PDB entry 7ZWC | electron microscopy, 3.20 A resolution | chains M and T of the 10 polymer chains in the assembly

[Chain M]
Protein: Transcription initiation factor IIB
From: Homo sapiens
Notes: EC 2.3.1.48
UniProtKB: Q00403 (TF2B_HUMAN); numbering as in UniProt (aligned over 1-316)
Amino-acid sequence (316 residues; numbered 1 to 316; the number before each row is that of its first residue):
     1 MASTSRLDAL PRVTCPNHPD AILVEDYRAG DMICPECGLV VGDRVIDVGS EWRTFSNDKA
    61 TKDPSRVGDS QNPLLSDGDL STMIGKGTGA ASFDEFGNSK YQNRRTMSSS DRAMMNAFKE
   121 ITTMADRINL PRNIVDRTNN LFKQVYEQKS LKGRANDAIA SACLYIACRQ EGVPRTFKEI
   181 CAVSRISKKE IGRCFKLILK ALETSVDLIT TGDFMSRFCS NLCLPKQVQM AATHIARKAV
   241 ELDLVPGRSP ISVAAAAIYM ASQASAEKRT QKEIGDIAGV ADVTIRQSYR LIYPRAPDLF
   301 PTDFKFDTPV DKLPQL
Not modelled in the structure: 1-113, 315-316
UniProt features mapped onto this chain:
  - zinc finger: Pro11 to Gly42 (TFIIB-type)
  - region (Core promoter DNA-binding): Lys189 to Arg193, Ser249 to Ser252, Val283 to Arg286
  - binding site (Zn(2+)): Cys15, His18, Cys34, Cys37
  - binding site (DNA): Arg53, Thr61, Lys152, Arg154, Lys189, Lys196, Arg248, Lys272, Ala281, Thr284, Arg286, Arg290
  - modified residue: Ser70 (Phosphoserine), Ser76 (Phosphoserine), Ser92 (Phosphoserine), Lys238 (N6-acetyllysine)
  - natural variant: Arg132 (R132Q: In a colorectal cancer sample)
  - mutagenesis: Cys37 (C37S: Does not inhibit interaction with TBP. Inhibits the recruitment of RNA polymerase II into the initiation complex), Glu51 to Ser56 (Partial loss of HIV-1 Vpr binding), Glu51 (E51R/A/D: Defects in transcription start site selection. Supports a level of transcription equivalent to wild-type), Trp52 (W52A: Partial loss of HIV-1 Vpr binding), Arg53 to Thr54 (Partial loss of HIV-1 Vpr binding), Phe55 (F55A: Partial loss of HIV-1 Vpr binding), Arg66 (R66A/E/K: Defects in transcription start site selection. Supports a level of transcription equivalent to wild-type), Gly153 (G153Q: Decreases BREd-dependent pre-initiation complex formation), Arg185 (R185E: Reduces interaction with SSU72; when associated with E-193 or E-200. Inhibits interaction with VP16; when associated with E-193 ...), Lys189 (K189E: Inhibits interaction with SSU72; when associated with E-193. Reduces interaction with SSU72; when associated with E-200. Inhibits interaction with VP16; when associated with E-200 ...), Arg193 (R193E: Inhibits interaction with SSU72; when associated with E-185 or E-189. Inhibits interaction with VP16; when associated with E-185 ...), Lys196 (K196L: Reduces interaction with VP16; when associated with L-200), 9 further mutagenesis entries in UniProt

[Chain T]
Molecule: Template strand
Sequence (96 nucleotides; row label = number of the first residue in the row; numbers below 1 keep their minus sign (DC-61 is residue -61)):
   -61 CCCTGCCAGG TTTTATGCGA TCTGAAGAGA AACCAGAGTA TACCAGTTAC TTCTGTAACT
    -1 CAATTTTCGG GTCCTAGTAC ACTGATGGTG TCTACT
Not modelled in the structure: -61 to -15, 27-34

[Interface between chain M and chain T]
Contacting residue pairs - 18 pairs, chain M then chain T:
  Gly153(M) - DT-11(T)  phosphate contact
  Arg154(M) - DC-9(T)  salt bridge to the phosphate
  Lys178(M) - DT2(T)  salt bridge to the phosphate
  Pro246(M) - DA0(T)  phosphate contact
  Gly247(M) - DA0(T)  sugar contact
  Arg248(M) - DA0(T)  phosphate contact
  Arg248(M) - DA1(T)  salt bridge to the phosphate
  Ser249(M) - DA0(T)  phosphate contact
  Ser249(M) - DA1(T)  hydrogen bond to the phosphate
  Ser252(M) - DA1(T)  hydrogen bond to the phosphate
  Gly279(M) - DT2(T)  phosphate contact
  Val280(M) - DT2(T)  phosphate contact
  Ala281(M) - DT2(T)  hydrogen bond to the phosphate
  Ala281(M) - DT3(T)  phosphate contact
  Val283(M) - DT3(T)  base contact
  Thr284(M) - DA1(T)  sugar contact
  Thr284(M) - DT2(T)  hydrogen bond to the phosphate
  Gln287(M) - DT2(T)  base contact
Other interface residues (no listed pair), chain M (16 interface residues in all): Lys189, Arg193
Other interface residues (no listed pair), chain T (8 interface residues in all): DT-10, DT-8

[Summary]
The interface between chain M and chain T involves 16 residues on one side and 8 on the other, with 4 hydrogen
bonds and 3 salt bridges. Polar contacts include Ser249(M)-DA1(T), Ser252(M)-DA1(T) and Ala281(M)-DT2(T).
Here chain M is Transcription initiation factor IIB (Homo sapiens) and chain T is Template strand. Entry 7ZWC
(Structure of SNAPc:TBP-TFIIA-TFIIB sub-complex bound to U5 snRNA promoter) was determined by electron
microscopy (same publication as 7ZXE).
